PDB entry 4QV8 | X-ray diffraction, 2.90 A resolution | chains M and b of the 28 polymer chains in the assembly

# Chain M
Name: Proteasome subunit beta type-7
Organism: Saccharomyces cerevisiae
Notes: EC 3.4.25.1
UniProt: P30657 (PSB7_YEAST); residues -12 to 233 here correspond to UniProt positions 21-266 (UniProt number = residue number + 33)
Chain sequence (246 residues; each row starts with the number of its first residue; numbers below 1 keep their minus sign (Thr-12 is residue -12)):
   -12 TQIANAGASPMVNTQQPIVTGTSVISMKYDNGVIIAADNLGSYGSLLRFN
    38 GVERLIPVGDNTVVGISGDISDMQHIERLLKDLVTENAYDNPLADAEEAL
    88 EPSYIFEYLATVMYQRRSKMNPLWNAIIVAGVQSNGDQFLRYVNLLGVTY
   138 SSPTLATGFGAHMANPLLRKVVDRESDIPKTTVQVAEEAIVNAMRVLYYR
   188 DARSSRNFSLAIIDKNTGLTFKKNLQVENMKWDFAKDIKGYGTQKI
Not modelled in the structure: -12 to 0

# Chain b
Name: Proteasome subunit beta type-1
Organism: Saccharomyces cerevisiae
Notes: EC 3.4.25.1
UniProt: P38624 (PSB1_YEAST); residues 1-196 here correspond to UniProt positions 20-215 (UniProt number = residue number + 19)
Chain sequence (196 residues; each row starts with the number of its first residue):
     1 TSIMAVTFKDGVILGADSRTTTGAYIANRVTDKLTRVHDKIWCCRSGSAA
    51 DTQAIADIVQYHLELYTSQYGTPSTETAASVFKELCYENKDNLTAGIIVA
   101 GYDDKNKGEVYTIPLGGSVHKLPYAIAGSGSTFIYGYCDKNFRENMSKEE
   151 TVDFIKHSLSQAIKWDGSSGGVIRMVVLTAAGVERLIFYPDEYEQL
Swiss-Prot annotation at these positions:
  - active site: Thr1 (Nucleophile)

# Interface between chain M and chain b
Contacting residue pairs (61):
  Ser32(M) with Trp165(b); Asp166(b); Gly167(b), hydrogen bond (backbone-backbone)
  Leu33(M) with Phe133(b), hydrophobic; Trp165(b)
  Leu34(M) with Lys164(b); Trp165(b), hydrogen bond (backbone-backbone); Gly167(b)
  Arg35(M) with Trp165(b)
  Phe146(M) with Ala24(b); Tyr25(b)
  Tyr185(M) with Glu194(b), hydrogen bond
  Tyr186(M) with Ile26(b); Arg29(b)
  Arg187(M) with Ala24(b); Tyr25(b); Ile26(b), hydrogen bond (backbone-backbone); Ala27(b), hydrogen bond (side chain-backbone); Arg29(b)
  Asp188(M) with Ala24(b); Ile26(b)
  Ala189(M) with Arg19(b); Thr21(b); Ala24(b), hydrogen bond (backbone-backbone); Ile26(b); Gly167(b)
  Arg190(M) with Ala24(b)
  Arg193(M) with Asp191(b), salt bridge; Glu194(b), salt bridge
  Lys218(M) with Arg29(b), hydrogen bond (backbone-side chain)
  Trp219(M) with Arg29(b); Gly171(b); Val172(b), hydrophobic; Tyr189(b); Pro190(b)
  Asp220(M) with Tyr189(b), hydrogen bond
  Phe221(M) with Arg29(b); Val30(b), hydrophobic
  Ala222(M) with Val30(b), hydrophobic; Arg174(b), hydrogen bond (backbone-side chain); Ile187(b), hydrophobic
  Lys223(M) with Ile187(b); Tyr189(b)
  Ile225(M) with Val30(b), hydrophobic; Arg174(b)
  Lys226(M) with Asp32(b); Arg185(b)
  Gly227(M) with Asp32(b), hydrogen bond (backbone-side chain)
  Tyr228(M) with Thr35(b); Arg45(b); Gln53(b), hydrogen bond (side chain-backbone); Ala56(b); Asp57(b), hydrogen bond
  Gln231(M) with Leu34(b); Thr35(b); Arg36(b), hydrogen bond (side chain-backbone); Trp42(b); Arg185(b)
  Ile233(M) with Arg36(b); Trp42(b); Arg185(b), hydrogen bond (backbone-side chain)
Interface residues without a listed pair, chain M (27 interface residues in all): Asn37, Met150, Met217
Interface residues without a listed pair, chain b (35 interface residues in all): Asn28, Ile163, Ser168, Val183

# Summary
27 residues of chain M and 35 residues of chain b are in contact, with 14 hydrogen bonds and 2 salt bridges.
Polar pairs include Arg193(M)-Asp191(b), Arg193(M)-Glu194(b) and Tyr185(M)-Glu194(b). From UniProt:
active-site residue Thr1(b) on chain b.
Chain M is Proteasome subunit beta type-7 and chain b is Proteasome subunit beta type-1, both from
Saccharomyces cerevisiae; the structure, yCP beta5-C52F mutant, was determined by X-ray diffraction, deposited
together with 4QUX, 4QUY, 4QV0, 4QV1, 4QV3, 4QV4 and 42 further entries.
